8UT2 - chains I and J of the 12 polymer chains in the assembly; structure by electron microscopy, 2.56 A resolution.

== Chain I ==
Protein: mAb 77 Light chain
From: Mus musculus
Amino-acid sequence (233 residues; row label = number of the first residue in the row; numbers below 1 keep their minus sign (Met-18 is residue -18)):
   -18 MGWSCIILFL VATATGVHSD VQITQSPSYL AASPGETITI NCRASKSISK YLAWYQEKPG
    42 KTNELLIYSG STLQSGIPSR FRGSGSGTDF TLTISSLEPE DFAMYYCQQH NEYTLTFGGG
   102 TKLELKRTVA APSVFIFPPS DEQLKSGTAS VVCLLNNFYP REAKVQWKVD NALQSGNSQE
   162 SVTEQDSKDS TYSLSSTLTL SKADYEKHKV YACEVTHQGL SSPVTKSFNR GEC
Unresolved in the structure: -18 to 0, 108-214
Disulfide bonds: Cys23-Cys88

== Chain J ==
Protein: mAb 77 Heavy Chain
From: Mus musculus
Amino-acid sequence (479 residues; numbered -18 to 460; the number before each row is that of its first residue; numbers below 1 keep their minus sign (Met-18 is residue -18)):
   -18 MGWSCIILFL VATATGVHSD VQLQESGPGL VKPSQSLSLT CTVSGYSITS DYAWNWIRQF
    42 PGNKLEWMGY ISYTLTTGYN PSLKSRISIT RDSSKNQFFL QLNSVTTEDT ATYYCARSGW
   102 LLPYWYFDVW GAGTTVTVSS ASTKGPSVFP LAPSSKSTSG GTAALGCLVK DYFPEPVTVS
   162 WNSGALTSGV HTFPAVLQSS GLYSLSSVVT VPSSSLGTQT YICNVNHKPS NTKVDKKVEP
   222 KSCDKGLEVL FQGPTHTCPP CPAPELLGGP SVFLFPPKPK DTLMISRTPE VTCVVVDVSH
   282 EDPEVKFNWY VDGVEVHNAK TKPREEQYNS TYRVVSVLTV LHQDWLNGKE YKCKVSNKAL
   342 PAPIEKTISK AKGQPREPQV YTLPPSRDEL TKNQVSLTCL VKGFYPSDIA VEWESNGQPE
   402 NNYKTTPPVL DSDGSFFLYS KLTVDKSRWQ QGNVFSCSVM HEALHNHYTQ KSLSLSPGK
Unresolved in the structure: -18 to 0, 120-460
Disulfide bonds: Cys22-Cys96

== Chain I / chain J interface ==
Residue-residue contacts (37):
  Tyr32(I) with Pro104(J); Tyr105(J)
  Tyr36(I) with Tyr107(J); Phe108(J), hydrogen bond (side chain-backbone); Trp111(J)
  Glu38(I) with Gln40(J), hydrogen bond
  Thr43(I) with Trp111(J); Gly112(J); Ala113(J)
  Asn44(I) with Trp111(J)
  Leu46(I) with Tyr107(J), hydrophobic; Phe108(J)
  Tyr49(I) with Tyr107(J)
  Tyr87(I) with Gln40(J), hydrogen bond; Asn44(J), hydrogen bond; Leu46(J), hydrophobic
  Gln89(I) with Trp106(J); Tyr107(J); Phe108(J)
  His91(I) with Pro104(J), hydrogen bond (side chain-backbone); Tyr105(J); Trp106(J), hydrogen bond (backbone-backbone); Tyr107(J)
  Asn92(I) with Leu103(J); Pro104(J)
  Tyr94(I) with Trp48(J), hydrophobic; Tyr51(J); Leu103(J), hydrophobic; Trp106(J)
  Thr95(I) with Pro62(J)
  Leu96(I) with Trp48(J), hydrophobic; Trp106(J); Phe108(J), hydrophobic
  Phe98(I) with Leu46(J); Phe108(J), hydrophobic
  Gly100(I) with Asn44(J); Lys45(J)
Other interface residues (no listed pair), chain I (20 interface residues in all): Ala34, Gln55, Met85, Glu93
Other interface residues (no listed pair), chain J (19 interface residues in all): Ile38, Asn61, Asp109

== In short ==
20 residues of chain I face 19 of chain J across their interface, with 6 hydrogen bonds. Polar contacts
include Tyr36(I)-Phe108(J), Glu38(I)-Gln40(J) and Tyr87(I)-Gln40(J).
Here chain I is mAb 77 Light chain and chain J is mAb 77 Heavy Chain, both from Mus musculus. Entry 8UT2
(Pre-fusion Measles virus fusion protein complexed with Fab 77) was determined by electron microscopy,
deposited together with 8UTF, 8UUP, 8UUQ and 9AT8.
